Entry 6RDL (electron microscopy, 3.70 A resolution); this record covers chains Q and S of the 31 polymer chains in the assembly.

# Chain Q
Molecule: epsilon: Polytomella F-ATP synthase epsilon subunit
Source organism: Polytomella sp. Pringsheim 198.80
Amino-acid sequence (74 residues; row label = number of the first residue in the row):
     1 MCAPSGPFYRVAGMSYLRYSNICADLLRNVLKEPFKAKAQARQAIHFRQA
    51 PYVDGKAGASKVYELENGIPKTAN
Not modelled in the structure: 1-2

# Chain S
Molecule: ATP synthase gamma chain, mitochondrial
Source organism: Polytomella sp. Pringsheim 198.80
Reference sequence: Q4LDE7 (Q4LDE7_9CHLO); numbering as in UniProt (aligned over 1-317)
Amino-acid sequence (317 residues; numbered 1 to 317; the number before each row is that of its first residue):
     1 MALRKAVLSLGLSQGVAAEAVLGSGMFNAVQHESVRYASNQAVKQRIRAI
    51 KNIGKITKAMKMVAASKMKNAQIAVEQSRGLVDPFVRLFGDFPAVNSNKS
   101 VVVAVTSDKGLCGGLNSNITKYTRATLATTESEGKDVVVVSIGDKGRSQL
   151 TRIESQRYQLAIADTYKVRVTFGQASLIVEELIKHNPQSYQILFNKFRSA
   201 ISFKPTVATILSPDLLEKQLEDVTGNSLDAYDIEASHERSDVLRDLTEFH
   251 LGVTLYNAMLENNCSEHASRMSAMENSTKSAGEMLGKLTLDYNRKRQATI
   301 TTELIEIIAGASALMDE
Not modelled in the structure: 1-38, 316-317

# How chain Q and chain S interact
Residue-residue contacts (58):
  Ser-5(Q) with Asp-241(S)
  Gly-6(Q) with His-237(S), hydrogen bond (backbone-side chain); Asp-241(S)
  Pro-7(Q) with His-237(S)
  Tyr-9(Q) with Asp-245(S), hydrogen bond
  Arg-10(Q) with Arg-244(S); Asp-245(S), salt bridge; Glu-248(S), salt bridge
  Ser-15(Q) with Glu-248(S)
  Tyr-16(Q) with Asp-245(S); Glu-248(S), hydrogen bond (backbone-side chain)
  Leu-17(Q) with Ser-176(S); Val-179(S), hydrophobic; Glu-248(S); Phe-249(S), hydrophobic
  Arg-18(Q) with Glu-180(S), salt bridge
  Asn-21(Q) with Phe-172(S); Gly-173(S); Ser-176(S), hydrogen bond
  Ala-41(Q) with Arg-169(S)
  Arg-42(Q) with Thr-171(S)
  Gln-43(Q) with Thr-171(S)
  Ala-44(Q) with Thr-171(S), hydrogen bond (backbone-side chain)
  Ile-45(Q) with Thr-171(S); Gly-173(S); Gln-174(S); Leu-177(S), hydrophobic
  His-46(Q) with Asp-164(S); Val-168(S)
  Phe-47(Q) with Ile-162(S), hydrophobic; Ala-163(S); Asp-164(S); Gln-174(S); Leu-177(S), hydrophobic; Ile-178(S), hydrophobic
  Arg-48(Q) with Asp-144(S), salt bridge; Ile-162(S); Ala-163(S), hydrogen bond (backbone-backbone); Asp-164(S)
  Gln-49(Q) with Leu-160(S); Ala-161(S); Glu-181(S)
  Ala-50(Q) with Gln-159(S); Leu-160(S); Ala-161(S), hydrogen bond (backbone-backbone)
  Pro-51(Q) with Gln-159(S)
  Tyr-52(Q) with Arg-147(S); Tyr-158(S); Gln-159(S), hydrogen bond (backbone-backbone); Ala-161(S), hydrophobic
  Asp-54(Q) with Ser-155(S)
  Gly-55(Q) with Thr-151(S); Ser-155(S); Tyr-158(S)
  Lys-56(Q) with Arg-147(S), hydrogen bond (side chain-backbone); Thr-151(S)
  Ile-69(Q) with Gly-173(S)
  Asn-74(Q) with Lys-184(S)
Interface residues without a listed pair, chain Q (29 interface residues in all): Tyr-63, Pro-70
Interface residues without a listed pair, chain S (36 interface residues in all): Gln-156, Thr-165, Lys-167, Ile-183, Ser-236, Gly-252

# Overview
The interface between chain Q and chain S involves 29 residues on one side and 36 on the other; the contacts
include 9 hydrogen bonds and 4 salt bridges. Polar pairs include Arg-10(Q)/Asp-245(S), Arg-10(Q)/Glu-248(S)
and Arg-18(Q)/Glu-180(S).
Chain Q is epsilon: Polytomella F-ATP synthase epsilon subunit and chain S is ATP synthase gamma chain,
mitochondrial, both from Polytomella sp. Pringsheim 198.80; the structure, Cryo-EM structure of Polytomella
F-ATP synthase, Rotary substate 1B, monomer-masked refinement, was determined by electron microscopy,
deposited together with 6RD4, 6RD5, 6RD6, 6RD7, 6RD8, 6RD9 and 46 further entries.
